1KDK - chain A; structure by X-ray diffraction, 1.70 A resolution.

# Chain A
Protein: Sex Hormone-Binding Globulin
Source organism: Homo sapiens
Notes: fragment: N-terminal LG-domain
Reference sequence: P04278 (SHBG_HUMAN); the construct has insertions or renumbered stretches relative to UniProt, so the offset changes along the chain: 13-129 = UniProt 1-117; 136-188 = UniProt 118-170
Sequence (177 residues; numbered 12 to 188; the number before each row is that of its first residue):
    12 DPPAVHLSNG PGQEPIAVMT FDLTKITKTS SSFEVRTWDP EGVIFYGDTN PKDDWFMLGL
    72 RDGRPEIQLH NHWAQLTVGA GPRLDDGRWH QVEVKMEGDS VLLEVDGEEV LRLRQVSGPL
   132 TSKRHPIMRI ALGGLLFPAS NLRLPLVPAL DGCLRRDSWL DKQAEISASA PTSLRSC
Cystine bridges: Cys-164/Cys-188
Differences from the reference sequence: insertion (12, 130-135)
Ligand contacts: 5-alpha-dihydrotestosterone (DHT): Thr-40, Ser-41, Ser-42, Phe-56, Gly-58, Asp-59, Asp-65, Trp-66, Phe-67, Leu-80, Asn-82, Val-105, Lys-106, Met-107, Val-112, Ser-128, Lys-134, Met-139, Ile-141, Leu-171
Swiss-Prot annotation at these positions:
  - glycosylation: Thr-48 (O-linked (GalNAc...) threonine)

# Overview
Ligands of chain A: 5-alpha-dihydrotestosterone.
Chain A is Sex Hormone-Binding Globulin (Homo sapiens); the structure, The structure of the N-terminal lg
domain of shbg in crystals soaked with edta, was determined by X-ray diffraction, deposited together with
1KDM.
